5BTF - chains B and G of the 8 polymer chains in the assembly; structure by X-ray diffraction, 2.61 A resolution.

[Chain B]
Name: DNA gyrase subunit B
From: Mycobacterium tuberculosis (strain ATCC 25618 / H37Rv)
Notes: EC 5.99.1.3; fragment: GyrB 426-675 with N-terminal SNA tag
UniProtKB: P9WG45 (GYRB_MYCTU); numbering as in UniProt (aligned over 426-675)
Chain sequence (253 residues; row label = number of the first residue in the row):
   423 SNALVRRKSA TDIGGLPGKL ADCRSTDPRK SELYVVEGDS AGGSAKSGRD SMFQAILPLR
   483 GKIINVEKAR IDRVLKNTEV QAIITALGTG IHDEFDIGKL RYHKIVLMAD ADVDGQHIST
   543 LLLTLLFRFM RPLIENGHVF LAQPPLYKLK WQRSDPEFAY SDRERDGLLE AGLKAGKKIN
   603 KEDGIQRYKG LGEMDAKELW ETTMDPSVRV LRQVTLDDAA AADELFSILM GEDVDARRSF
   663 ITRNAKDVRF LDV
Unresolved in the structure: 423-424, 431-436
Construct notes: expression tag (423-425)
Bound ions: Mg2+: Asp532, Asp534
Residues lining bound ligands: Gatifloxacin (GFN; 1-cyclopropyl-6-fluoro-8-methoxy-7-[(3S)-3-methylpiperazin-1-yl]-4-oxo-1,4-dihydroquinoline-3-carboxylic acid): Arg482, Gly483, Thr500, Glu501

[Chain G]
Molecule: DNA substrate 24-mer TTACGTGCATAGTCATTCATGACC
From: synthetic construct
Sequence (24 nucleotides; row label = number of the first residue in the row):
     1 TTACGTGCAT AGTCATTCAT GACC
Unresolved in the structure: 1-2, 24

[How chain B and chain G interact]
Pairs across the interface (7; chain B residue first):
  Glu459(B) with DT10(G), phosphate contact
  Asp461(B) with DA11(G), phosphate contact; DG12(G), sugar contact
  Gly483(B) with DT10(G), base contact
  Lys484(B) with DT10(G), hydrogen bond to the base
  Arg492(B) with DA3(G), salt bridge to the phosphate
  Asp536(B) with DT10(G), sugar contact
Other interface residues (no listed pair), chain B (7 interface residues in all): Ile540
Other interface residues (no listed pair), chain G (5 interface residues in all): DA9

[Summary]
7 residues of chain B face 5 of chain G across their interface, with 1 hydrogen bond and 1 salt bridge. Polar
contacts include Lys484(B)-DT10(G) and Arg492(B)-DA3(G). Chain B binds Gatifloxacin. The Mg2+ site is built by
Asp532(B) and Asp534(B).
Chain B is DNA gyrase subunit B (Mycobacterium tuberculosis (strain ATCC 25618 / H37Rv)) and chain G is DNA
substrate 24-mer TTACGTGCATAGTCATTCATGACC (synthetic construct); the structure, Crystal structure of a
topoisomerase II complex, was determined by X-ray diffraction, deposited together with 5BS8, 5BTA, 5BTC, 5BTD,
5BTG, 5BTI, 5BTL and 5BTN.
